PDB entry 6H5B | X-ray diffraction, 2.80 A resolution | chain A

# Chain A
Name: Mutual gliding-motility protein MglA
Source organism: Myxococcus xanthus DK 1622
UniProt: Q1DB04 (MGLA_MYXXD); numbering as in UniProt (aligned over 1-195)
Amino-acid sequence (201 residues; each row starts with the number of its first residue):
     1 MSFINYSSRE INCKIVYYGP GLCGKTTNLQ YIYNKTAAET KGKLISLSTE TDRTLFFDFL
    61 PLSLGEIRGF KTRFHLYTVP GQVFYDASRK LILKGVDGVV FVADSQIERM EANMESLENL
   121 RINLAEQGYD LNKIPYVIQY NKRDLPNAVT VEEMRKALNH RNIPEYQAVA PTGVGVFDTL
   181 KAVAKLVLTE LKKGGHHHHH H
Unresolved in the structure: 1, 192-201
Sequence notes: expression tag (196-201)
Ion coordination: Mg2+: Thr-26, Thr-54 (together with GTP-gamma-S)
Small-molecule neighbours: GTP-gamma-S (GSP; 5'-guanosine-diphosphate-monothiophosphate): Gly-19, Pro-20, Gly-21, Leu-22, Cys-23, Gly-24, Lys-25, Thr-26, Thr-27, Asp-52, Arg-53, Thr-54, Val-79, Pro-80, Gly-81, Gln-82, Asn-141, Lys-142, Asp-144, Leu-145, Ala-168, Val-169, Ala-170, Pro-171
Swiss-Prot annotation at these positions:
  - binding site (GTP): Gly-19 to Thr-26, Thr-78 to Gln-82, Asn-141 to Asp-144
From the paper describing this entry:
  - conformationally variable residues (loop rearrangement): Arg-53, Thr-54
  - catalytic residues: Arg-53
  - Mg2+ coordination: Thr-54

# In short
Bound to chain A: GTP-gamma-S. Thr-26 and Thr-54 coordinate Mg2+. From UniProt: 17 GTP-binding residues. The
paper reports the catalytic residue Arg-53; Mg2+ coordination by Thr-54.
Chain A is Mutual gliding-motility protein MglA (Myxococcus xanthus DK 1622); the structure, Myxococcus
xanthus MglA in complex with its GAP MglB and GTPgammaS, was determined by X-ray diffraction, deposited
together with 6H35, 6HJH, 6HJM, 6HJO and 6H17.
